PDB entry 6OET | electron microscopy, 3.40 A resolution | chains A and M of the 10 polymer chains in the assembly

== Chain A ==
Protein: V(D)J recombination-activating protein 1
Source organism: Mus musculus
Notes: EC 3.1.-.-, 2.3.2.27
UniProtKB: P15919 (RAG1_MOUSE); residues 1-1040 here = UniProt positions 1-1040
Chain sequence (1040 residues; numbered 1 to 1040; the number before each row is that of its first residue):
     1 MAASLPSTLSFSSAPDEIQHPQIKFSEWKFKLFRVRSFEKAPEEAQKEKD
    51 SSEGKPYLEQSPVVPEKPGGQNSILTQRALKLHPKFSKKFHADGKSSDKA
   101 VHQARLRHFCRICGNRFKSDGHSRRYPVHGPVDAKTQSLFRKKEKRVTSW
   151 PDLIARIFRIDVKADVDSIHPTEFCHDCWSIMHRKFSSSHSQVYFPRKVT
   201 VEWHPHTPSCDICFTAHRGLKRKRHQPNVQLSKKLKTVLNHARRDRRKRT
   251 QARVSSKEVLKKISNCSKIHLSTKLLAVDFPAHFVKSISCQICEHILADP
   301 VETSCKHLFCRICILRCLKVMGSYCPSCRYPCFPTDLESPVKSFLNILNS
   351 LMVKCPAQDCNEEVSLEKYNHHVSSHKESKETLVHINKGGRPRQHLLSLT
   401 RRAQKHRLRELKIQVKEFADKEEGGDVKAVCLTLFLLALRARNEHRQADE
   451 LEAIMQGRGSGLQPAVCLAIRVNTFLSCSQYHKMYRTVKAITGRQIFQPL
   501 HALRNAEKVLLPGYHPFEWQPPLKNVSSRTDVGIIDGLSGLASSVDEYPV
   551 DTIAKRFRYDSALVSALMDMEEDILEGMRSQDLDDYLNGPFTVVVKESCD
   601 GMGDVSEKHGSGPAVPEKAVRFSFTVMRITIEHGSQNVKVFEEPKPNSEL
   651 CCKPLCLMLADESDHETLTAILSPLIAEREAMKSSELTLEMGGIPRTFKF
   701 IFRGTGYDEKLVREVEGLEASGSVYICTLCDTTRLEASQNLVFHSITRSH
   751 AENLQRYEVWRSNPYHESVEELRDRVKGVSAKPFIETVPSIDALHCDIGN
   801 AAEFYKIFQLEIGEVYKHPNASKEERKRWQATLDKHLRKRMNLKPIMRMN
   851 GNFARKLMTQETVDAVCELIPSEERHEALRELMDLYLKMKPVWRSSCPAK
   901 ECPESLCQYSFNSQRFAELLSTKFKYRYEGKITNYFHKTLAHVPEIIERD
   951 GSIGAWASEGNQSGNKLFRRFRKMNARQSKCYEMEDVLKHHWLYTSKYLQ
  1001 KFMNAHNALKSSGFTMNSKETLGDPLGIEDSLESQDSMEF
Disordered / not traced: 1-390, 1009-1040
Construct notes: engineered mutation Gln962 (Glu in P15919)
Bound ions: Ca2+: Asp600, Gly601 (shared with 1 residue of chain F); Zn2+: Cys727, Cys730, His937, His942
UniProt features mapped onto this chain:
  - zinc finger: Cys290 to Arg329 (RING-type), Leu351 to Lys380 (RAG1-type)
  - DNA-binding region: Gly389 to Gln456 (NBD)
  - binding site (Zn(2+)): Cys266, His270, Cys290, Cys293, His295, Cys305, His307, Cys310, Cys313, Cys325, Cys328, Cys355, Cys360, His372, His376
  - binding site (a divalent metal cation): Asp600, Asp708
  - site: Trp893 (Essential for DNA hairpin formation, participates in base-stacking interactions near the cleavage site)
  - cross-link: Lys233 (Glycyl lysine isopeptide (Lys-Gly) (interchain with G-Cter in ubiquitin))
  - mutagenesis: Lys233 (K233M: Abolishes autoubiquitination), His307 (H307A: Displays lower E3 ligase activity and affects the joining step of V(D)J recombination), Cys325 (C325G: Loss of E3 ligase activity and affects the joining step of V(D)J recombination), Arg391 (R391A: Defects in converting nicked products to hairpins; R391L: Impairs DNA-binding and hairpin formation while maintaining some nicking activity), Arg393 (R393A: Impairs DNA-binding and hairpin formation while maintaining some nicking activity), Arg401 (R401A: Allows robust hairpin activity), Arg402 (R402A: Defects in converting nicked products to hairpins), Lys405 (K405A: Reduced hairpin activity), His406 (H406A: Allows robust hairpin activity), Arg407 (R407A: Impairs DNA-binding and reduces hairpin formation without affecting nicking activity), Asn443 (N443A: Impairs DNA-binding; when associated with A-445), His445 (H445A: Impairs DNA-binding; when associated with A-443), 22 further mutagenesis entries in UniProt
What the authors report for this chain:
  - mutagenesis - E962Q: abolished catalytic activity (disintegration reaction) (citing earlier work)
  - mutagenesis - R848A (2 fold): increased catalytic activity on disintegration
  - mutagenesis - R848A (3 fold): increased catalytic activity (strand-transfer reaction)

== Chain M ==
Molecule: 41-nt DNA strand
Sequence (41 nucleotides; row label = number of the first residue in the row):
    17 CACAGTGATGCAAATCAAGTGTGAAGCCAGACAAAAACCCG
Disordered / not traced: 56-57

== How chain A and chain M interact ==
Contacting residue pairs - 25 pairs, chain A then chain M:
  Arg391(A) - DA52(M)  hydrogen bond to the base
  Arg391(A) - DA53(M)  sugar contact
  Arg401(A) - DG42(M)  phosphate contact
  Arg401(A) - DC43(M)  salt bridge to the phosphate
  Lys405(A) - DA45(M)  phosphate contact
  Arg409(A) - DG46(M)  salt bridge to the phosphate
  Ser477(A) - DT22(M)  hydrogen bond to the phosphate
  Ser477(A) - DG23(M)  hydrogen bond to the phosphate
  Cys478(A) - DG23(M)  hydrogen bond to the phosphate
  Ser479(A) - DG23(M)  hydrogen bond to the phosphate
  Gln480(A) - DG21(M)  hydrogen bond to the phosphate
  Gln480(A) - DT22(M)  hydrogen bond to the phosphate
  Lys483(A) - DG21(M)  salt bridge to the phosphate
  Arg504(A) - DA24(M)  salt bridge to the phosphate
  Arg504(A) - DT25(M)  base contact
  Met974(A) - DT22(M)  sugar contact
  Asn975(A) - DT22(M)  phosphate contact
  Asn975(A) - DG23(M)  phosphate contact
  Ala976(A) - DT22(M)  sugar contact
  Arg977(A) - DT22(M)  base contact
  Arg977(A) - DG23(M)  base contact
  Arg977(A) - DA24(M)  hydrogen bond to the sugar
  Gln978(A) - DG21(M)  base contact
  Gln978(A) - DT22(M)  hydrogen bond to the base
  Lys989(A) - DA24(M)  salt bridge to the phosphate
Other interface residues (no listed pair), chain A (20 interface residues in all): Lys412, Lys973, Asp986, His990
Other interface residues (no listed pair), chain M (12 interface residues in all): DA47

== In short ==
Chain A and chain M form an interface of 20 and 12 residues respectively, with 9 hydrogen bonds and 5 salt
bridges. Among the polar pairs are Arg391(A)-DA52(M), Gln978(A)-DT22(M) and Arg977(A)-DA24(M). The paper
reports that E962Q of chain A abolishes catalytic activity (disintegration reaction); R848A of chain A
increases catalytic activity on disintegration.
Chain A is V(D)J recombination-activating protein 1 (Mus musculus) and chain M is a 41-nt DNA strand; the
structure, Cryo-EM structure of mouse RAG1/2 STC complex, was determined by electron microscopy, deposited
together with 6OES.
